5CPJ - chains F and I of the 10 polymer chains in the assembly; structure by X-ray diffraction, 3.15 A resolution.

# Chain F
Protein: Histone H4
From: Homo sapiens
Reference sequence: P62805 (H4_HUMAN); residues 0-102 here correspond to UniProt positions 1-103 (UniProt number = residue number + 1)
Chain sequence (106 residues; numbered -3 to 102; the number before each row is that of its first residue; numbers below 1 keep their minus sign (Gly-3 is residue -3)):
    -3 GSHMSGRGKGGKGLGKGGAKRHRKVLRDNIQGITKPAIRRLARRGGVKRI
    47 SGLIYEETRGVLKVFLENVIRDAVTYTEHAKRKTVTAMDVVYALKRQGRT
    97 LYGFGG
Not modelled in the structure: -3 to 18
Construct notes: expression tag (-3 to -1)
Swiss-Prot annotation at these positions:
  - DNA-binding region: Lys16 to Lys20
  - modified residue: Ser1 (N-acetylserine), Arg3 (Asymmetric dimethylarginine), Lys5 (N6-(2-hydroxyisobutyryl)lysine), Lys8 (N6-(2-hydroxyisobutyryl)lysine), Lys12 (N6-(2-hydroxyisobutyryl)lysine), Lys16 (N6-(2-hydroxyisobutyryl)lysine), Lys20 (N6,N6,N6-trimethyllysine), Lys31 (N6-(2-hydroxyisobutyryl)lysine), Lys44 (N6-(2-hydroxyisobutyryl)lysine), Ser47 (Phosphoserine), Tyr51 (Phosphotyrosine), Lys59 (N6-(2-hydroxyisobutyryl)lysine), Lys77 (N6-(2-hydroxyisobutyryl)lysine), Lys79 (N6-(2-hydroxyisobutyryl)lysine), Thr80 (Phosphothreonine), Tyr88 (Phosphotyrosine), Lys91 (N6-(2-hydroxyisobutyryl)lysine)
  - cross-link (Glycyl lysine isopeptide (Lys-Gly)): Lys12 (interchain with G-Cter in SUMO2), Lys20 (interchain with G-Cter in SUMO2), Lys31 (interchain with G-Cter in SUMO2), Lys59 (interchain with G-Cter in SUMO2), Lys79 (interchain with G-Cter in SUMO2), Lys91 (interchain with G-Cter in SUMO2)

# Chain I
Molecule: 146-nt DNA strand
Sequence (146 nucleotides; each row starts with the number of its first residue):
     1 ATCCAAATGGATTCGAATGGAATCATTGAATGGAAATGAATGGAATCATT
    51 GGTTGGACTCAAATGGAATTTTCGAACAGGCTCAAATGGAATCTTCGAAT
   101 GGATTCGAATGTAATCATTTTCGAATGGATTCGAATGGAATCTGAT
Modified residues: 5CM (5-methyl-2'-deoxy-cytidine-5'-monophosphate) at position 14, 5CM (5-methyl-2'-deoxy-cytidine-5'-monophosphate) at position 73, 5CM (5-methyl-2'-deoxy-cytidine-5'-monophosphate) at position 96, 5CM (5-methyl-2'-deoxy-cytidine-5'-monophosphate) at position 106, 5CM (5-methyl-2'-deoxy-cytidine-5'-monophosphate) at position 122, 5CM (5-methyl-2'-deoxy-cytidine-5'-monophosphate) at position 132

# How chain F and chain I interact
Contacting residue pairs (11):
  Arg45(F) - DG80(I)  phosphate contact
  Arg45(F) - DC81(I)  sugar contact
  Ile46(F) - DG80(I)  sugar contact
  Ile46(F) - DC81(I)  hydrogen bond to the phosphate
  Ser47(F) - DG80(I)  hydrogen bond to the phosphate
  Gly48(F) - DG80(I)  hydrogen bond to the phosphate
  Arg78(F) - DG101(I)  phosphate contact
  Lys79(F) - DT100(I)  salt bridge to the phosphate
  Lys79(F) - DG101(I)  hydrogen bond to the phosphate
  Thr80(F) - DT100(I)  hydrogen bond to the phosphate
  Thr80(F) - DG101(I)  hydrogen bond to the phosphate
Also at the interface, not in a pair above, chain I (5 interface residues in all): DG102

# Summary
Chain F and chain I form an interface of 7 and 5 residues respectively, with 6 hydrogen bonds and 1 salt
bridge. Among the polar pairs are Ile46(F)-DC81(I), Ser47(F)-DG80(I) and Gly48(F)-DG80(I). Curated annotation
(UniProt) lists a DNA-binding region on chain F.
Here chain F is Histone H4 (Homo sapiens) and chain I is a 146-nt DNA strand. Entry 5CPJ (Nucleosome
containing methylated Sat2R DNA) was determined by X-ray diffraction, deposited together with 5CPI and 5CPK.
